PDB entry 6PBD | X-ray diffraction, 2.34 A resolution | chains A and Y of the 4 polymer chains in the assembly

# Chain A
Protein: Modification methylase CcrMI
From: Caulobacter vibrioides
Notes: EC 2.1.1.72
UniProtKB: P0CAW2 (MTC1_CAUVC); residues 1-358 here = UniProt positions 1-358
Chain sequence (366 residues; numbered -7 to 358; the number before each row is that of its first residue; numbers below 1 keep their minus sign (Met-7 is residue -7)):
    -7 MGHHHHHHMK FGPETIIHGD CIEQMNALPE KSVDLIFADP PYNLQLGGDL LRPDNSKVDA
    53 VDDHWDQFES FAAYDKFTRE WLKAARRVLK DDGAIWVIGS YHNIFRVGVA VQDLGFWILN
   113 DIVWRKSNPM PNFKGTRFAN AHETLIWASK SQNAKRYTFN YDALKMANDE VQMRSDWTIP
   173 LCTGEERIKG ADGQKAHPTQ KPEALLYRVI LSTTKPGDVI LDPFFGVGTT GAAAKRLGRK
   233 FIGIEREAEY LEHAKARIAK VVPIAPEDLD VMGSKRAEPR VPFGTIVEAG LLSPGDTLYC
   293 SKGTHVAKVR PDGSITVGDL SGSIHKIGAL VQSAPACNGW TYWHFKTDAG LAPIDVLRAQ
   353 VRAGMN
Not modelled in the structure: -7 to 0, 261-267, 358
Construct notes: expression tag (-7 to 0)
Ligand contacts: sinefungin (SFG): Gly11, Asp12, Cys13, Asp31, Pro33, Trp57, Phe69, His189, Thr191, Gln192, Lys193, Pro215, Phe216, Phe217, Gly218, Val219, Gly220, Thr221, Ile236, Glu237, Arg238, Glu239, Tyr242
UniProt features mapped onto this chain:
  - DNA-binding region: Asp31 to Tyr34 (Target strand DNA), Gly39 to Pro45 (Target strand DNA), Tyr93, His94 (Non-target strand DNA), Trp109, Ile110 (Non-target strand DNA), Met122 to Asn132 (Target strand DNA), Tyr153 to Lys157 (Non-target strand DNA), Lys187 to Lys193 (Target strand DNA), Ser315 to His317 (Non-target strand DNA), Asn330 to Trp332 (Non-target strand DNA)
  - region: Leu261 to Glu270 (Linker)
  - binding site (dsDNA): His94, Gln164, Arg179, Lys267, Arg272, Arg350
What the authors report for this chain:
  - binding site for the 19-nt DNA strand (chain Y): Pro45, Ser315, His317, Asn330, Trp332, Arg350
  - self-association interface (contacts with another copy of this molecule); pairs are residue here / residue on that copy: Asn47-Ala328 (hydrogen bond), Asp113-His134, Lys126-Arg268 (backbone contact)
  - contacts within the chain: Leu43-Lys126 (backbone contact)
  - binding site for the 19-nt DNA strand: Asp31 to Glu61, Phe63, Tyr93, His94, Ile110, Met122, Pro123, Phe125, Lys126, Arg129, Arg179, Lys187, Thr191, Lys193
  - specificity-determining residues: Arg44 (proposed by the authors, not directly observed)
  - mutagenesis - K118A (100-fold), R129A (100-fold), H134A (100-fold), R179A (100-fold): decreased catalytic activity (citing earlier work)
  - mutagenesis - W332A: abolished catalytic activity (citing earlier work)
  - mutagenesis - S315A, H317A, N330A, R350A: decreased catalytic activity on dsDNA (citing earlier work)
  - mutagenesis - S315A: abolished binding to DNA (citing earlier work)

# Chain Y
Molecule: 19-nt DNA strand
Sequence (19 nucleotides; each row starts with the number of its first residue):
     1 GCTTGGGATT CATTGAATC

# How chain A and chain Y interact
Contacting residue pairs - 16 pairs, chain A then chain Y:
  Pro45(A) - DT9(Y)  base contact
  Pro45(A) - DT10(Y)  base contact
  Asp46(A) - DT10(Y)  base contact
  Ser119(A) - DA12(Y)  sugar contact
  Asn120(A) - DA12(Y)  sugar contact
  Asn120(A) - DT13(Y)  sugar contact
  Pro121(A) - DC11(Y)  base contact
  Pro123(A) - DC11(Y)  base contact
  Asn124(A) - DT10(Y)  sugar contact
  Phe125(A) - DT9(Y)  sugar contact
  Phe125(A) - DT10(Y)  sugar contact
  Lys126(A) - DT9(Y)  hydrogen bond to the base
  Gly176(A) - DT14(Y)  phosphate contact
  Gly176(A) - DG15(Y)  phosphate contact
  Glu177(A) - DG15(Y)  phosphate contact
  Arg272(A) - DA12(Y)  salt bridge to the phosphate
Interface residues without a listed pair, chain A (14 interface residues in all): Arg44, Thr175
Interface residues without a listed pair, chain Y (8 interface residues in all): DA8

# In short
Chain A and chain Y form an interface of 14 and 8 residues respectively, with 1 hydrogen bond and 1 salt
bridge. Among the polar pairs are Lys126(A)-DT9(Y) and Arg272(A)-DA12(Y). From the paper: a binding site for
the 19-nt DNA strand at Asp31(A), Phe63(A) and Tyr93(A) among others; K118A, R129A and H134A of chain A, among
others, reduce catalytic activity; 9 substitutions were tested in all.
Here chain A is Modification methylase CcrMI (Caulobacter vibrioides) and chain Y is a 19-nt DNA strand. Entry
6PBD (DNA N6-Adenine Methyltransferase CcrM In Complex with Double-Stranded DNA Oligonucleotide Containing Its
Recognition Sequence GAATC) was determined by X-ray diffraction.
